Entry 9DWJ (electron microscopy, 3.40 A resolution); this record covers chains A and I of the 11 polymer chains in the assembly.

== Chain A ==
Name: Histone H3.2
From: Homo sapiens
UniProt: Q71DI3 (H32_HUMAN); residues 1-135 here correspond to UniProt positions 2-136 (UniProt number = residue number + 1)
Amino-acid sequence (135 residues; numbered 1 to 135; the number before each row is that of its first residue):
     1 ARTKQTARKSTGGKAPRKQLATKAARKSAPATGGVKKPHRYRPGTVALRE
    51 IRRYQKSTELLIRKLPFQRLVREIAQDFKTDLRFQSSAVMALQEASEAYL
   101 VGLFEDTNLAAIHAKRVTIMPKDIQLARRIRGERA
Not modelled in the structure: 1-37, 135
Differences from the reference sequence: engineered mutation Ala110 (Cys111 in Q71DI3)
UniProt features mapped onto this chain:
  - modified residue: Arg2 (Asymmetric dimethylarginine), Thr3 (Phosphothreonine), Lys4 (Allysine), Gln5 (5-glutamyl dopamine), Thr6 (Phosphothreonine), Arg8 (Citrulline), Lys9 (N6,N6,N6-trimethyllysine), Ser10 (ADP-ribosylserine), Thr11 (Phosphothreonine), Lys14 (N6-(2-hydroxyisobutyryl)lysine), Arg17 (Asymmetric dimethylarginine), Lys18 (N6-(2-hydroxyisobutyryl)lysine), Lys23 (N6-(2-hydroxyisobutyryl)lysine), Arg26 (Citrulline), Lys27 (N6,N6,N6-trimethyllysine), Ser28 (ADP-ribosylserine), Lys36 (N6,N6,N6-trimethyllysine), Lys37 (N6-methyllysine), Tyr41 (Phosphotyrosine), Lys56 (N6,N6,N6-trimethyllysine) and 8 more in UniProt
  - lipidation: Lys18 (N6-decanoyllysine)

== Chain I ==
Molecule: 601 I strand (damaged strand 1)
Sequence (106 nucleotides; each row starts with the number of its first residue):
     1 ATCGAGAATCCCGGTGCCGAGGCCGCTCAATTGGTCGTAGACAGCTCTAG
    51 CACCGCTTAAACGCACGTACGCGCTGTCCCCCGCGTTTTAACCGCCAAGG
   101 GGATTA

== Interface between chain A and chain I ==
Pairs across the interface (15):
  Arg42(A) with DA69(I), phosphate contact
  Pro43(A) with DA69(I), phosphate contact
  Arg72(A) with DC51(I), salt bridge to the phosphate
  Arg83(A) with DG50(I), phosphate contact; DC51(I), hydrogen bond to the sugar
  Phe84(A) with DG50(I), sugar contact; DC51(I), hydrogen bond to the phosphate
  Gln85(A) with DG50(I), hydrogen bond to the phosphate
  Ser86(A) with DG50(I), phosphate contact
  Arg116(A) with DG71(I), phosphate contact; DC72(I), salt bridge to the phosphate
  Val117(A) with DG71(I), hydrogen bond to the phosphate
  Thr118(A) with DG71(I), hydrogen bond to the phosphate
  Met120(A) with DG71(I), phosphate contact; DC72(I), phosphate contact
Other interface residues (no listed pair), chain A (16 interface residues in all): Arg40, Arg63, Leu82, Lys115, Lys122
Other interface residues (no listed pair), chain I (9 interface residues in all): DA60, DA61, DC66, DT68

== Overview ==
16 residues of chain A and 9 residues of chain I are in contact, with 5 hydrogen bonds and 2 salt bridges.
Among the polar pairs are Arg83(A)-DC51(I), Phe84(A)-DC51(I) and Gln85(A)-DG50(I).
Chain A is Histone H3.2 (Homo sapiens) and chain I is 601 I strand (damaged strand 1); the structure,
Nucleosome containing a 1-nt gap at SHL-3.5, was determined by electron microscopy.
